Entry 8K0C (electron microscopy, 3.18 A resolution); this record covers chains E and A of the 8 polymer chains in the assembly.

== Chain E ==
Protein: Heavy chain of 1E5 Fab fragments
From: Macaca mulatta
Notes: antibody fragment or engineered binder
Chain sequence (242 residues; numbered 1 to 242; the number before each row is that of its first residue):
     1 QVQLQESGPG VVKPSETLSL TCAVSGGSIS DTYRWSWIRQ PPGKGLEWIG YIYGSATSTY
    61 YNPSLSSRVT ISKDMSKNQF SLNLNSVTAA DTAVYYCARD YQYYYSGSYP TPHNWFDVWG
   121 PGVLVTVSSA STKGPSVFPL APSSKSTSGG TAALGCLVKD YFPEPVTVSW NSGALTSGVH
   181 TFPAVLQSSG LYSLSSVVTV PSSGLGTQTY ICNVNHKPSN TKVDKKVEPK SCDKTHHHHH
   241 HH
Disulfides: Cys22-Cys97, Cys156-Cys212

== Chain A ==
Protein: Glycoprotein G
From: Nipah virus
UniProt: Q9IH62 (GLYCP_NIPAV); numbering as in UniProt (aligned over 97-601)
Chain sequence (505 residues; row label = number of the first residue in the row):
    97 LADKIGTEIG PKVSLIDTSS TITIPANIGL LGSKISQSTA SINENVNEKC KFTLPPLKIH
   157 ECNISCPNPL PFREYRPQTE GVSNLVGLPN NICLQKTSNQ ILKPKLISYT LPVVGQSGTC
   217 ITDPLLAMDE GYFAYSHLER IGSCSRGVSK QRIIGVGEVL DRGDEVPSLF MTNVWTPPNP
   277 NTVYHCSAVY NNEFYYVLCA VSTVGDPILN STYWSGSLMM TRLAVKPKSN GGGYNQHQLA
   337 LRSIEKGRYD KVMPYGPSGI KQGDTLYFPA VGFLVRTEFK YNDSNCPITK CQYSKPENCR
   397 LSMGIRPNSH YILRSGLLKY NLSDGENPKV VFIEISDQRL SIGSPSKIYD SLGQPVFYQA
   457 SFSWDTMIKF GDVLTVNPLV VNWRNNTVIS RPGQSQCPRF NTCPEICWEG VYNDAFLIDR
   517 INWISAGVFL DSNQTAENPV FTVFKDNEIL YRAQLASEDT NAQKTITNCF LLKNKIWCIS
   577 LVEIYDTGDN VIRPKLFAVK IPEQC
Unresolved in the structure: 152-176
Disulfides: Cys189-Cys601, Cys216-Cys240, Cys282-Cys295, Cys382-Cys395, Cys387-Cys499, Cys493-Cys503, Cys565-Cys574
Swiss-Prot annotation at these positions:
  - glycosylation (N-linked (GlcNAc...) asparagine): Asn159, Asn306, Asn378, Asn417, Asn481, Asn529
  - natural variant: Arg248 (R248K: In strain: Isolate NiV/KHM/CSUR38), Thr272 (T272A: In strain: Isolate NiV/MY/99/VRI-0626), Gly327 (G327D: In strain: Isolate NiV/KHM/CSUR38), Ile408 (I408V: In strain: Isolate NiV/KHM/CSUR38), Val426 (V426I: In strain: Isolate NiV/KHM/CSUR38), Leu470 (L470Q: In strain: Isolate NiV/KHM/CSUR38), Asn478 (N478S: In strain: Isolate NiV/KHM/CSUR38), Asn481 (N481D: In strain: Isolate NiV/KHM/CSUR38)
What the authors report for this chain:
  - mutagenesis - K246A, K246G: unchanged binding to EB2

== How chain E and chain A interact ==
Pairs across the interface (49; chain E residue first):
  Ser30(E) - Asn404(A)  hydrogen bond (backbone-side chain)
  Asp31(E) - Asn404(A)
  Tyr33(E) - Arg402(A)
  Tyr33(E) - Pro403(A)
  Tyr33(E) - Ile502(A)  hydrogen bond (side chain-backbone)
  Tyr33(E) - Cys503(A)
  Tyr33(E) - Trp504(A)
  Tyr51(E) - Ser491(A)  hydrogen bond
  Tyr51(E) - Gln492(A)  hydrogen bond
  Tyr53(E) - Gln492(A)  hydrogen bond
  Tyr53(E) - Ile502(A)  hydrogen bond (side chain-backbone)
  Ser55(E) - Pro403(A)
  Ala56(E) - Ile502(A)  hydrophobic
  Thr57(E) - Lys391(A)
  Ser58(E) - Asn394(A)
  Thr59(E) - Gln492(A)  hydrogen bond (backbone-side chain)
  Tyr60(E) - Ser491(A)
  Tyr60(E) - Gln530(A)
  Tyr103(E) - Ser241(A)
  Tyr103(E) - Arg242(A)
  Tyr104(E) - Leu305(A)
  Tyr104(E) - Trp504(A)  hydrophobic
  Tyr105(E) - Ser241(A)
  Ser106(E) - Asp219(A)
  Ser106(E) - Asp302(A)
  Gly107(E) - Asp302(A)  hydrogen bond (backbone-side chain)
  Gly107(E) - Ile304(A)
  Gly107(E) - Tyr351(A)  hydrogen bond (backbone-side chain)
  Gly107(E) - Trp504(A)
  Ser108(E) - Asp219(A)
  Ser108(E) - His281(A)
  Ser108(E) - Tyr351(A)
  Ser108(E) - Phe458(A)
  Ser108(E) - Lys560(A)  hydrogen bond
  Tyr109(E) - Asp219(A)  hydrogen bond (side chain-backbone)
  Tyr109(E) - Pro220(A)
  Tyr109(E) - Gln559(A)
  Tyr109(E) - Glu579(A)  hydrogen bond
  Pro110(E) - Phe458(A)  hydrophobic
  Pro110(E) - Trp504(A)
  Pro110(E) - Glu505(A)
  Pro110(E) - Gly506(A)
  Thr111(E) - Gln490(A)
  Thr111(E) - Gly506(A)
  Pro112(E) - Gln490(A)
  Pro112(E) - Glu505(A)
  His113(E) - Ser241(A)  hydrogen bond
  Asn114(E) - Gln490(A)
  Trp115(E) - Arg242(A)
Other interface residues (no listed pair), chain E (26 interface residues in all): Arg34, Gln102
Other interface residues (no listed pair), chain A (33 interface residues in all): Thr218, Cys240, Tyr389, Ile401, Pro441, Val507

== Summary ==
Chain E and chain A form an interface of 26 and 33 residues respectively; the contacts include 13 hydrogen
bonds. Among the polar pairs are Ser30(E)-Asn404(A), Tyr33(E)-Ile502(A) and Tyr51(E)-Ser491(A). From the
paper: K246A and K246G of chain A leave binding to EB2 unchanged.
Chain E is Heavy chain of 1E5 Fab fragments (Macaca mulatta) and chain A is Glycoprotein G (Nipah virus); the
structure, Cryo-EM structure of conformation 1 of complex of Nipah virus attachment glycoprotein G with 1E5
neutralizing ..., was determined by electron microscopy, deposited together with 8K0D and 8XC4.
